3R08 - chains H and E of the 3 polymer chains in the assembly; structure by X-ray diffraction, 4.10 A resolution (low resolution: residue-level contacts below are approximate; hydrogen-bond / salt-bridge calls are withheld).

Chain H:
Protein: Mouse anti-mouse CD3epsilon antibody 2C11 heavy chain
Source organism: Cricetulus migratorius
Notes: antibody fragment or engineered binder
Amino-acid sequence (216 residues; row label = number of the first residue in the row; note: 14 numbers in that range are skipped by the numbering (no residue carries them; nothing is unmodelled there); a row labelled like 82A-82C holds insertion residues (82A, then the next letters in order)):
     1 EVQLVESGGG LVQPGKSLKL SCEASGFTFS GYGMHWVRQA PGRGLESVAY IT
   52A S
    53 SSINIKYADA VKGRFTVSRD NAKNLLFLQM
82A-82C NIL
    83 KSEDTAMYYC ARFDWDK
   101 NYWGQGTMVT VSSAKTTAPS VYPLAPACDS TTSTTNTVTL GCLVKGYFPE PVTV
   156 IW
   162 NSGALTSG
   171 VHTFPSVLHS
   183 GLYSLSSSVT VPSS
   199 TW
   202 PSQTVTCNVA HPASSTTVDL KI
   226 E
Disulfide bonds: Cys22-Cys92, Cys142-Cys208

Chain E:
Protein: T-cell surface glycoprotein CD3 epsilon chain
Source organism: Cricetulus migratorius
Reference sequence: P22646 (CD3E_MOUSE); residues 1-79 here correspond to UniProt positions 22-100 (UniProt number = residue number + 21)
Amino-acid sequence (82 residues; each row starts with the number of its first residue):
     1 DDAENIEYKV SISGTSVELT CPLDSDENLK WEKNGQELPQ KHDKHLVLQD FSEVEDSGYY
    61 VCYTPASNKN TYLYLKARVS EY
Sequence notes: expression tag (80-82)
Disulfide bonds: Cys21-Cys62
Reported in the primary citation:
  - self-association interface (contacts with another copy of this molecule); pairs are residue here / residue on that copy: Val10-Ile12 (hydrogen bond), Tyr8, Ala77, Arg78
  - conformationally variable residues (loop rearrangement, order/disorder transition): Asp1 to Ile6, Lys76 to Arg78

How chain H and chain E interact:
Pairs across the interface - 33 pairs, chain H then chain E:
  Thr28(H) - Glu27(E)
  Gly31(H) - Asp26(E)
  Gly31(H) - Glu27(E)
  Tyr32(H) - Asp26(E)
  Tyr32(H) - Glu27(E)
  Tyr32(H) - Asn28(E)
  Gly33(H) - Asp26(E)
  Tyr50(H) - Asp26(E)
  Tyr50(H) - Ala66(E)
  Thr52(H) - Asp24(E)
  Thr52(H) - Asp26(E)
  Ser52A(H) - Asp24(E)
  Ser52A(H) - Ser25(E)
  Ser52A(H) - Asp26(E)
  Ser53(H) - Asp24(E)
  Ile55(H) - Asp2(E)
  Ile55(H) - Asp24(E)
  Asn56(H) - Ala3(E)
  Asn56(H) - Glu4(E)
  Asn56(H) - Asn5(E)
  Ile57(H) - Asp2(E)
  Lys58(H) - Glu4(E)
  Lys58(H) - Asn5(E)
  Lys64(H) - Asp1(E)
  Phe95(H) - Asn28(E)
  Phe95(H) - Pro65(E)
  Asp96(H) - Asn28(E)
  Trp97(H) - Asn28(E)
  Trp97(H) - Lys30(E)
  Trp97(H) - Tyr63(E)
  Trp97(H) - Thr64(E)
  Trp97(H) - Pro65(E)
  Trp97(H) - Asn68(E)
Interface residues without a listed pair, chain H (19 interface residues in all): His35, Ser54, Arg94
Interface residues without a listed pair, chain E (17 interface residues in all): Ser67
Interface features reported in the paper:
  - epitope / paratope residues, chain E: Asp1(E), Leu23(E), Lys30(E), Tyr63(E)

Summary:
The interface between chain H and chain E involves 19 residues on one side and 17 on the other. The paper
reports epitope/paratope residues Asp1(E), Leu23(E) and Lys30(E) among others; conformational variability at
Asp1(E) and Lys76(E).
Chain H is Mouse anti-mouse CD3epsilon antibody 2C11 heavy chain and chain E is T-cell surface glycoprotein
CD3 epsilon chain, both from Cricetulus migratorius; the structure, Crystal structure of mouse cd3epsilon in
complex with antibody 2C11 Fab, was determined by X-ray diffraction together with 3R06 from the same study.
